Entry 8K9J (electron microscopy, 6.60 A resolution (low resolution: residue-level contacts below are approximate; hydrogen-bond / salt-bridge calls are withheld)); this record covers chains D and F of the 7 polymer chains in the assembly.

Chain D:
Protein: Spike glycoprotein
From: Severe acute respiratory syndrome coronavirus 2
UniProt: P0DTC2 (SPIKE_SARS2); residues 1-1208 here = UniProt positions 1-1208
Sequence (1261 residues; numbered 1 to 1261; the number before each row is that of its first residue):
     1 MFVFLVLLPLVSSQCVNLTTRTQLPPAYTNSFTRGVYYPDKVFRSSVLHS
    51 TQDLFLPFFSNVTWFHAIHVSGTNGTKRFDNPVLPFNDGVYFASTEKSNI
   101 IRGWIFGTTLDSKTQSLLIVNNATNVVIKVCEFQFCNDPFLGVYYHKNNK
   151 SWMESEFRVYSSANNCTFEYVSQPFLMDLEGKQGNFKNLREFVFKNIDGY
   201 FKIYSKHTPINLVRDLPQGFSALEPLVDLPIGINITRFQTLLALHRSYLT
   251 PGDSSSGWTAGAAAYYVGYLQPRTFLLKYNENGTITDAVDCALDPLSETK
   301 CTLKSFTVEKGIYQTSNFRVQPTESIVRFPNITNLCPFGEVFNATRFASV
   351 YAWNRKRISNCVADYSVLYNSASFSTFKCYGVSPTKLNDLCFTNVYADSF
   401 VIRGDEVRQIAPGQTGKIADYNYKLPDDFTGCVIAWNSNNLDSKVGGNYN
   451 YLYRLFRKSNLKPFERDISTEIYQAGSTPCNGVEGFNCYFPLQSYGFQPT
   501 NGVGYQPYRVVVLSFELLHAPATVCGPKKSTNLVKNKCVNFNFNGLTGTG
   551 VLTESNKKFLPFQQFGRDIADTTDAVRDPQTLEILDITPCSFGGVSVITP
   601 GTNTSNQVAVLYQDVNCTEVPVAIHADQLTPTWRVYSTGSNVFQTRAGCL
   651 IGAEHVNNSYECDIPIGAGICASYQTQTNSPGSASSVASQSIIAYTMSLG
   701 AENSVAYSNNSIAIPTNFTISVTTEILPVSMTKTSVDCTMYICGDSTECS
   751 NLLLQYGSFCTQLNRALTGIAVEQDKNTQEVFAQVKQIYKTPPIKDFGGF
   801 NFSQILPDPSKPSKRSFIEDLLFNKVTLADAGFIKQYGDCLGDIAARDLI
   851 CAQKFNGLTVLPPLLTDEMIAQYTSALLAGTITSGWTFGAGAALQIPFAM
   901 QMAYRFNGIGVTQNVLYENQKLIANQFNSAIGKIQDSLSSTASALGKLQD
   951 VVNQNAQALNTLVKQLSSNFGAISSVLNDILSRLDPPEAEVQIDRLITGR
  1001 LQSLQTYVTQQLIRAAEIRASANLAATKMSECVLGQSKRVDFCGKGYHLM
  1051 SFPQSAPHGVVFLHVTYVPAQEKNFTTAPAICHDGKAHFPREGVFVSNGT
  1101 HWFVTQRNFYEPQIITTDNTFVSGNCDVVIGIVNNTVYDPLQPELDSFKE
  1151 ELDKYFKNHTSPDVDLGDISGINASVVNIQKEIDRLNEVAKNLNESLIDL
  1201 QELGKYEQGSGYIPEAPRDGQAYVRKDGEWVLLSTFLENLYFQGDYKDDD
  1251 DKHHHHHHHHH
Disordered / not traced: 1-13, 70-76, 248-254, 621-640, 677-688, 828-847, 1148-1261
Differences from the reference sequence: engineered mutation G682 (Arg in P0DTC2), S683 (Arg in P0DTC2), S685 (Arg in P0DTC2), P986 (Lys in P0DTC2), P987 (Val in P0DTC2); expression tag (1209-1261)
Disulfides: C131-C166, C291-C301, C336-C361, C379-C432, C391-C525, C480-C488, C538-C590, C617-C649, C662-C671, C738-C760, C743-C749, C1032-C1043, C1082-C1126

Chain F:
Protein: Light chain of S2H5 Fab
From: Mus musculus
Notes: antibody fragment or engineered binder
Sequence (219 residues; row label = number of the first residue in the row):
     1 DVLMTQTPLSLPVSLGDQASISCRSSQSIVHSNGNTYLEWYLQKPGQSPK
    51 LLIYKVSNRFSGVPDRFSGSGSGTDFTLKISRVEAEDLGVYYCFQGSHVP
   101 RTFGGGTKLEIKRADAAPTVSIFPPSSEQLTSGGASVVCFLNNFYPKDIN
   151 VKWKIDGSERQNGVLNSWTDQDSKDSTYSMSSTLTLTKDEYERHNSYTCE
   201 ATHKTSTSPIVKSFNRNEC
Disulfides: C23-C93, C139-C199

Chain D / chain F interface:
Residue-residue contacts - 12 pairs, chain D then chain F:
  Y145(D) - Y37(F)
  Y145(D) - G96(F)
  Y145(D) - S97(F)
  Y145(D) - H98(F)
  K147(D) - H31(F)
  K147(D) - Y37(F)
  K147(D) - K55(F)
  N148(D) - V30(F)
  N148(D) - H31(F)
  N149(D) - S97(F)
  S151(D) - H98(F)
  M153(D) - H98(F)
Other interface residues (no listed pair), chain F (9 interface residues in all): N33, N35

Overview:
Chain D and chain F form an interface of 6 and 9 residues respectively.
Chain D is Spike glycoprotein (Severe acute respiratory syndrome coronavirus 2) and chain F is Light chain of
S2H5 Fab (Mus musculus); the structure, SARS-CoV-2 spike protein in complex with two S2H5 Fabs on NTD-1 and
NTD-2, was determined by electron microscopy, deposited together with 8K9B and 8K9M.
